8YWI - chains A and P of the 3 polymer chains in the assembly; structure by electron microscopy, 2.70 A resolution.

Chain A:
Protein: DNA polymerase
From: African swine fever virus
Notes: EC 2.7.7.7
UniProtKB: A0A2X0SE14 (A0A2X0SE14_ASF); residue numbers follow UniProt; this construct covers 1-1206
Amino-acid sequence (1206 residues; each row starts with the number of its first residue):
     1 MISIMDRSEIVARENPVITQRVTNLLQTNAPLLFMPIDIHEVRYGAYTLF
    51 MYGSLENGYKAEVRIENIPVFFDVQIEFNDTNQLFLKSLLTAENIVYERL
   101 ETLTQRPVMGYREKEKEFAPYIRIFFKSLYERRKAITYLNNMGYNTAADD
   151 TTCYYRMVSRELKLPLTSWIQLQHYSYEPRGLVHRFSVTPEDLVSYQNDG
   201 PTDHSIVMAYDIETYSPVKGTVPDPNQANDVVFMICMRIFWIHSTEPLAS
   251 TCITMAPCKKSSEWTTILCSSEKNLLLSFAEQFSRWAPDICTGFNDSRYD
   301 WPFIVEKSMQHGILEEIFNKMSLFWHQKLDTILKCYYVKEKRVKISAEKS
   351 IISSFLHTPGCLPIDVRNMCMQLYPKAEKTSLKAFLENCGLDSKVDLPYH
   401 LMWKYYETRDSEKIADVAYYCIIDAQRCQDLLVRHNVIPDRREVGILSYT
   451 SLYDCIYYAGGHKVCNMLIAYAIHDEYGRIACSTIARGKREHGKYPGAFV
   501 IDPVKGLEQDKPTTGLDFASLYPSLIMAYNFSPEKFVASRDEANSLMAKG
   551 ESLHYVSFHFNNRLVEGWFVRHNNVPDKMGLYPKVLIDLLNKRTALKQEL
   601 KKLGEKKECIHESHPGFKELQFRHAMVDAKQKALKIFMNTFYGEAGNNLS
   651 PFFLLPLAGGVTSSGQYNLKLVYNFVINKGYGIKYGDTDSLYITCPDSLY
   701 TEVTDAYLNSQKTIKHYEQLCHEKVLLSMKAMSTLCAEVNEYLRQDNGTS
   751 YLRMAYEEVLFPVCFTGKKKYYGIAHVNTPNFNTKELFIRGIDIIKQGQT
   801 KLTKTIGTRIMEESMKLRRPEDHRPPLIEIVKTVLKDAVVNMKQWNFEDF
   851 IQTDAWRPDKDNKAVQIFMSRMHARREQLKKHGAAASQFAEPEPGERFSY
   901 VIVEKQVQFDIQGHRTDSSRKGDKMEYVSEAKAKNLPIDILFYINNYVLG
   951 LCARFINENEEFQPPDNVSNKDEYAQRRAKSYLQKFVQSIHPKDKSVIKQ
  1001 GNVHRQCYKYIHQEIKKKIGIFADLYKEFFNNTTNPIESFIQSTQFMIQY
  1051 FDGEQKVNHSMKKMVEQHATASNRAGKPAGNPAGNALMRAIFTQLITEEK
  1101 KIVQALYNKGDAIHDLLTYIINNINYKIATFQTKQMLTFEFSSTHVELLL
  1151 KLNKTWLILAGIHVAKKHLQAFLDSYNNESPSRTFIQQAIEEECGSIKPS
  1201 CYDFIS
Unresolved in the structure: 1-2, 908-917, 993-1206
Bound ions: Mg2+: Asp517, Phe518, Asp689 (together with dTTP)
Ligand contacts: dTTP (TTP): Asp517, Phe518, Ala519, Ser520, Leu521, Tyr522, Arg593, Lys597, Lys635, Asn639, Tyr642, Thr688, Asp689

Chain P:
Molecule: The primer strand
Sequence (25 nucleotides; row label = number of the first residue in the row):
     1 AGCTATGACCATGATTACGAATTGC
Unresolved in the structure: 1-11

Chain A / chain P interface:
Contacting residue pairs - 18 pairs, chain A then chain P:
  Glu348(A) - DT23(P)  base contact
  Lys376(A) - DT23(P)  salt bridge to the phosphate
  Asp687(A) - DC25(P)  phosphate contact
  Lys769(A) - DG24(P)  base contact
  Tyr771(A) - DC25(P)  hydrogen bond to the phosphate
  Arg790(A) - DG24(P)  phosphate contact
  Arg790(A) - DC25(P)  salt bridge to the phosphate
  Gly791(A) - DT23(P)  phosphate contact
  Gly791(A) - DG24(P)  hydrogen bond to the phosphate
  Ile795(A) - DT23(P)  phosphate contact
  Ile795(A) - DG24(P)  phosphate contact
  Lys796(A) - DT22(P)  phosphate contact
  Lys796(A) - DT23(P)  phosphate contact
  Gln797(A) - DT23(P)  hydrogen bond to the phosphate
  Arg857(A) - DA21(P)  salt bridge to the phosphate
  Asp861(A) - DA20(P)  hydrogen bond to the phosphate
  Asn862(A) - DA20(P)  sugar contact
  Arg897(A) - DT22(P)  salt bridge to the phosphate
Interface residues without a listed pair, chain A (18 interface residues in all): Thr688, Asp689, Gly798, Lys860

Overview:
The interface between chain A and chain P involves 18 residues on one side and 6 on the other; the contacts
include 4 hydrogen bonds and 4 salt bridges. Polar contacts include Tyr771(A)-DC25(P), Gly791(A)-DG24(P) and
Gln797(A)-DT23(P). Ligands of chain A: dTTP.
Here chain A is DNA polymerase (African swine fever virus) and chain P is the primer strand. Entry 8YWI (The
structure of ASFV DNA polymerase in replicating state) was determined by electron microscopy together with
8YWG and 8YWM from the same study.
